PDB entry 6WKK | electron microscopy, 6.10 A resolution (low resolution: residue-level contacts below are approximate; hydrogen-bond / salt-bridge calls are withheld) | chains V and X of the 24 polymer chains in the assembly

[Chain V (and X)]
Molecule: Gp26 capsid decoration protein
From: Bacillus virus G
Notes: chain X of this document is another copy of the same molecule, construct and numbering; everything in this record applies to it too
UniProt: G3MB96 (G3MB96_9CAUD); numbering as in UniProt (aligned over 16-165)
Chain sequence (150 residues; numbered 16 to 165; the number before each row is that of its first residue):
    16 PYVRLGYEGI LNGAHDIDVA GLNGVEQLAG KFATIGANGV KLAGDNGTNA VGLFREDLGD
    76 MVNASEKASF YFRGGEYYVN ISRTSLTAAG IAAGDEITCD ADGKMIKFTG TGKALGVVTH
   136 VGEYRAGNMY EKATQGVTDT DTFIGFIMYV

[How chain V and chain X interact]
Pairs across the interface (51; chain V residue first):
  Pro16(V) - Met144(X)
  Tyr17(V) - Met144(X)
  Arg19(V) - Thr149(X)
  Leu20(V) - Thr149(X)
  Leu20(V) - Gly151(X)
  Phe47(V) - Gly90(X)
  Phe47(V) - Glu91(X)
  Ala48(V) - Gly89(X)
  Thr49(V) - Tyr86(X)
  Thr49(V) - Phe87(X)
  Thr49(V) - Arg88(X)
  Thr49(V) - Gly89(X)
  Ile50(V) - Phe85(X)
  Ile50(V) - Tyr86(X)
  Ile50(V) - Phe87(X)
  Ile50(V) - Glu146(X)
  Ile50(V) - Lys147(X)
  Ile50(V) - Ala148(X)
  Gly51(V) - Phe85(X)
  Gly51(V) - Glu146(X)
  Ala52(V) - Phe85(X)
  Gly54(V) - Tyr145(X)
  Val55(V) - Tyr145(X)
  Lys56(V) - Tyr145(X)
  Leu57(V) - Met144(X)
  Leu57(V) - Tyr145(X)
  Leu57(V) - Glu146(X)
  Leu57(V) - Lys147(X)
  Asp72(V) - Arg70(X)
  Leu73(V) - Glu71(X)
  Leu73(V) - Tyr93(X)
  Gly74(V) - Tyr93(X)
  Gly74(V) - Ala116(X)
  Asp75(V) - Val40(X)
  Asp75(V) - Glu91(X)
  Asp75(V) - Tyr92(X)
  Asp75(V) - Ala116(X)
  Asp75(V) - Asp117(X)
  Met76(V) - Arg88(X)
  Met76(V) - Glu91(X)
  Met76(V) - Tyr92(X)
  Met76(V) - Tyr93(X)
  Asn78(V) - Arg70(X)
  Asn78(V) - Tyr86(X)
  Ala79(V) - Tyr86(X)
  Glu81(V) - Phe85(X)
  Ala108(V) - Thr149(X)
  Gly109(V) - Gly89(X)
  Gly109(V) - Gly90(X)
  Gly109(V) - Thr149(X)
  Val136(V) - Phe85(X)
Other interface residues (no listed pair), chain V (26 interface residues in all): Thr102
Other interface residues (no listed pair), chain X (22 interface residues in all): Val152

[Summary]
Chain V and chain X form an interface of 26 and 22 residues respectively.
Both chains are Gp26 capsid decoration protein (Bacillus virus G). Entry 6WKK (Phage G gp27 major capsid
proteins and gp26 decoration proteins) was determined by electron microscopy.
